Entry 4OIQ (X-ray diffraction, 3.62 A resolution); this record covers chains C and I of the 9 polymer chains in the assembly.

[Chain C]
Protein: DNA-directed RNA polymerase subunit beta
Organism: Thermus thermophilus
Notes: EC 2.7.7.6
Reference sequence: Q8RQE9 (RPOB_THET8); numbering as in UniProt (aligned over 1-1119)
Chain sequence (1119 residues; row label = number of the first residue in the row):
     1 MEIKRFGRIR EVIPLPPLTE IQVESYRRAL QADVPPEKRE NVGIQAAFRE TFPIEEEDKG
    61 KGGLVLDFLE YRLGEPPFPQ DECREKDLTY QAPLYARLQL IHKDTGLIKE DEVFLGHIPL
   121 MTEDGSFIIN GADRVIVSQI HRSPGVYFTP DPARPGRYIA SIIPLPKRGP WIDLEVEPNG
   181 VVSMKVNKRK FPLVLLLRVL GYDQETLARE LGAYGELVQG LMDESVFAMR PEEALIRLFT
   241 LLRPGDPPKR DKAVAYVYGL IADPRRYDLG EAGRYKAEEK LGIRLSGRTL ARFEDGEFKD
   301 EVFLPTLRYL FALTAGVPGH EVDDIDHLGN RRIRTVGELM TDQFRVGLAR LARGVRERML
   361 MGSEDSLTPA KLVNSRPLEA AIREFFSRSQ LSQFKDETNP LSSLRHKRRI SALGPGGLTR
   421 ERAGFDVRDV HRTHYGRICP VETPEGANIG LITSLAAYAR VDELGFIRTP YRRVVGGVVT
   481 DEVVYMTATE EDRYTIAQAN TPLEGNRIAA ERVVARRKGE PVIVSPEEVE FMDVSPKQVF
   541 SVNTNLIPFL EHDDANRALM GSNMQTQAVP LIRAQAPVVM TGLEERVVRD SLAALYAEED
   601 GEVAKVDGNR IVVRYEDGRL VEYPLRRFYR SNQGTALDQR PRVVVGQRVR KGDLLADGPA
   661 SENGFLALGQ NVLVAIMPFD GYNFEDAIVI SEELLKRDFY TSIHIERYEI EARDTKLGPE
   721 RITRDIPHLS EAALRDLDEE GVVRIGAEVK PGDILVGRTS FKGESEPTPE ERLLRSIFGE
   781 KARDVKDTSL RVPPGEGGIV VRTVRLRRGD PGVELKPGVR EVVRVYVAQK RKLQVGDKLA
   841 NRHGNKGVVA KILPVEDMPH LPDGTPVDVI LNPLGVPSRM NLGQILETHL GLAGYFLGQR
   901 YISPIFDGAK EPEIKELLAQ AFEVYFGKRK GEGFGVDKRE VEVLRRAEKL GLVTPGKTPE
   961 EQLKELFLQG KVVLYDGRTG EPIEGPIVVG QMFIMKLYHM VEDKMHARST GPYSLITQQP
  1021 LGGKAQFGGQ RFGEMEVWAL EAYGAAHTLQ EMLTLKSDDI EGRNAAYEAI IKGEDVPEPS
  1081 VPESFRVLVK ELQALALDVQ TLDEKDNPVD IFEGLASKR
Unresolved in the structure: 57-62, 1119

[Chain I]
Protein: GE23077
Chain sequence (7 residues; each row starts with the number of its first residue):
     1 ASVXXXG
Covalent attachments: covalent link A1-G7; (2Z)-2-methylbut-2-enoic acid (MB8) linked to A1
Modified / non-standard residues: A1 (3-amino-d-alanine; 2RA); S2 (D-serine; DSN); V3 (D-valine; DVA); R2T (beta,gamma-dihydroxyglutamine) at position 4, 2TL (D-allothreonine) at position 5, 0QZ (D-Isoserine) at position 6; G7 (2-aminopropanedioic acid; FGL)

[Interface between chain C and chain I]
Pairs across the interface - 22 pairs, chain C then chain I:
  P444(C) with G7(I)
  E445(C) with A1(I); S2(I); V3(I); R2T_4(I), hydrogen bond (side chain-backbone); 2TL_5(I); 0QZ_6(I), hydrogen bond (side chain-backbone); G7(I), hydrogen bond (backbone-backbone)
  G446(C) with A1(I), hydrogen bond (backbone-backbone); S2(I)
  R557(C) with R2T_4(I)
  L559(C) with 0QZ_6(I)
  M560(C) with R2T_4(I); 0QZ_6(I)
  N563(C) with 0QZ_6(I); G7(I)
  Q567(C) with 0QZ_6(I), hydrogen bond (side chain-backbone); G7(I)
  K838(C) with 2TL_5(I), hydrogen bond (side chain-backbone)
  K846(C) with R2T_4(I), hydrogen bond (side chain-backbone); 2TL_5(I), hydrogen bond (side chain-backbone); 0QZ_6(I)
Interface residues without a listed pair, chain C (12 interface residues in all): M564, Y998

[Overview]
12 residues of chain C face 7 of chain I across their interface; the contacts include 8 hydrogen bonds. Among
the polar pairs are E445(C)-R2T_4(I), E445(C)-0QZ_6(I) and Q567(C)-0QZ_6(I). Covalently linked
(2Z)-2-methylbut-2-enoic acid: at A1(I).
Here chain C is DNA-directed RNA polymerase subunit beta (Thermus thermophilus) and chain I is GE23077. Entry
4OIQ (Crystal structure of Thermus thermophilus transcription initiation complex soaked with GE23077 and
rifampicin) was determined by X-ray diffraction, deposited together with 4MQ9, 4OIN, 4OIO, 4OIP and 4OIR.
